Entry 3QPY (X-ray diffraction, 1.95 A resolution); this record covers chains A and B of the 4 polymer chains in the assembly.

# Chain A (and B)
Molecule: 2-dehydro-3-deoxyphosphooctonate aldolase
From: Neisseria meningitidis
Notes: EC 2.5.1.55; chain B of this document is another copy of the same molecule, construct and numbering; everything in this record applies to it too
Reference sequence: Q9JZ55 (KDSA_NEIMB); numbering as in UniProt (aligned over 1-280)
Amino-acid sequence (280 residues; numbered 1 to 280; the number before each row is that of its first residue):
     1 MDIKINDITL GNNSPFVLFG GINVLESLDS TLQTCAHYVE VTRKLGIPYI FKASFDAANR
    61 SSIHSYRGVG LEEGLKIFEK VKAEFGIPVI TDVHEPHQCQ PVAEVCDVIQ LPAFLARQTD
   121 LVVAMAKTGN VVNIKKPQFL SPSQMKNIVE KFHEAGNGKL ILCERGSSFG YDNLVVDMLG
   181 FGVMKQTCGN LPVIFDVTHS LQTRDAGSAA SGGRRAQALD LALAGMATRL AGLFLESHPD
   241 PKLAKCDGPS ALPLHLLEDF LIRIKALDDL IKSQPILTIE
Disordered / not traced: 203-212, 238-253, 277-280 (chain B: 203-213, 238-254, 279-280)
Sequence notes: engineered mutation Ala57 (Lys in Q9JZ55)

# Chain A / chain B interface
Pairs across the interface (39; chain A residue first):
  Ser167(A) - Phe169(B)
  Ser168(A) - Phe169(B)
  Phe169(A) - Ser168(B)
  Phe169(A) - Phe169(B)  hydrophobic
  Val175(A) - Phe169(B)  hydrophobic
  Val175(A) - Val175(B)  hydrophobic
  Val175(A) - Asp177(B)
  Val176(A) - Val176(B)
  Asp177(A) - Val175(B)
  Met178(A) - Met178(B)  hydrophobic
  Met178(A) - Ala224(B)  hydrophobic
  Leu179(A) - Leu201(B)  hydrophobic
  Leu179(A) - Gln217(B)
  Leu201(A) - Leu179(B)  hydrophobic
  Gln217(A) - Leu179(B)
  Leu219(A) - Leu277(B)  hydrophobic
  Asp220(A) - Thr228(B)
  Leu223(A) - Ala227(B)
  Ala224(A) - Met178(B)  hydrophobic
  Ala224(A) - Ala224(B)
  Ala224(A) - Ala227(B)  hydrophobic
  Ala227(A) - Leu223(B)
  Ala227(A) - Ala224(B)
  Ala227(A) - Leu267(B)  hydrophobic
  Thr228(A) - Asp220(B)
  Asp259(A) - Leu277(B)
  Phe260(A) - Leu277(B)  hydrophobic
  Arg263(A) - Gln274(B)
  Arg263(A) - Pro275(B)  hydrogen bond (side chain-backbone)
  Arg263(A) - Leu277(B)
  Ala266(A) - Leu270(B)
  Leu267(A) - Leu267(B)  hydrophobic
  Leu267(A) - Leu270(B)  hydrophobic
  Leu270(A) - Ala266(B)
  Leu270(A) - Leu267(B)  hydrophobic
  Leu270(A) - Leu270(B)  hydrophobic
  Gln274(A) - Arg263(B)
  Gln274(A) - Ala266(B)
  Pro275(A) - Arg263(B)  hydrogen bond (backbone-side chain)
Other interface residues (no listed pair), chain A (28 interface residues in all): Gly182, Leu221, Ile271, Ile276
Other interface residues (no listed pair), chain B (27 interface residues in all): Ser167, Gly182, Val183, Leu221, Ile276, Thr278

# Summary
The interface between chain A and chain B involves 28 residues on one side and 27 on the other; the contacts
include 2 hydrogen bonds. The hydrogen-bonded pair is Arg263(A)-Pro275(B).
Both chains are 2-dehydro-3-deoxyphosphooctonate aldolase (Neisseria meningitidis). Entry 3QPY (Crystal
structure of a mutant (K57A) of 3-deoxy-D-manno-octulosonate 8-phosphate synthase (KDO8PS) from Neisseria
meningitidis) was determined by X-ray diffraction (same publication as 3QPZ, 3QQ0 and 3QQ1).
